Entry 6GXY (X-ray diffraction, 1.80 A resolution); this record covers chains A and B.

[Chain A (and B)]
Name: Tryparedoxin
Organism: Trypanosoma brucei brucei
Notes: chain B of this document is another copy of the same molecule, construct and numbering; everything in this record applies to it too
UniProt: O77404 (TYPX_TRYBB); numbering as in UniProt (aligned over 2-144)
Amino-acid sequence (146 residues; numbered -1 to 144; the number before each row is that of its first residue; numbers below 1 keep their minus sign (Gly-1 is residue -1)):
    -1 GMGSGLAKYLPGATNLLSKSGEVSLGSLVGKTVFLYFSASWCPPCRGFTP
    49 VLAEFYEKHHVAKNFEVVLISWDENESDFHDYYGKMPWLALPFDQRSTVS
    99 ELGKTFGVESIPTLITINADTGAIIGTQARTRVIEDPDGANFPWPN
Disordered / not traced: -1 (chain B: fully traced)
Differences from the reference sequence: expression tag (-1 to 1)
Residues lining bound ligands: CFT (FFN; 5-(4-fluorophenyl)-2-methyl-3H-thieno[2,3-d]pyrimidin-4-one): Trp39, Cys40, Trp70, Val106, Glu107, Ser108, Ile109

[Interface between chain A and chain B]
Contacting residue pairs (6):
  Trp39(A) - Trp39(B)
  Trp39(A) - Pro41(B)
  Pro41(A) - Trp39(B)
  Pro42(A) - Glu72(B)
  Lys102(A) - Glu107(B)  salt bridge
  Glu107(A) - Lys102(B)  salt bridge
Other interface residues (no listed pair), chain A (6 interface residues in all): Glu72
Other interface residues (no listed pair), chain B (7 interface residues in all): Pro42, Ser98

[Overview]
Chain A and chain B form an interface of 6 and 7 residues respectively; the contacts include 2 salt bridges.
Its one salt-bridged contact is Lys102(A)-Glu107(B). Chain A binds CFT.
Both chains are Tryparedoxin (Trypanosoma brucei brucei). Entry 6GXY (Tryparedoxin from Trypanosoma brucei in
complex with CFT) was determined by X-ray diffraction together with 6GXG from the same study.
